Entry 9J1L (electron microscopy, 3.28 A resolution); this record covers chains 3 and O of the 15 polymer chains in the assembly.

# Chain 3
Name: FtbO
Organism: Listeria monocytogenes
UniProtKB: A0A3T2E047 (A0A3T2E047_LISMN); residue numbers follow UniProt; this construct covers 1-159
Amino-acid sequence (159 residues; numbered 1 to 159; the number before each row is that of its first residue):
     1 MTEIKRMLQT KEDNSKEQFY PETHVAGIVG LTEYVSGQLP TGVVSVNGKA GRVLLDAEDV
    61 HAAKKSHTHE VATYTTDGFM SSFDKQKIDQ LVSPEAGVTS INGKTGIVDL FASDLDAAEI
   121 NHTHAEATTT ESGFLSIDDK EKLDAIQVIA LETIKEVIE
Unresolved in the structure: 1, 147-159
Bound ions: Fe ion site 1: His67, His69 (shared with His67(O), His69(O) of chain O; 1 residue of chain o); Fe ion site 2: His122, His124 (shared with His122(O), His124(O) of chain O; 2 residues of chain o)
Reported in the primary citation:
  - Fe ion coordination: His67, His69, His122, His124

# Chain O
Name: FtbO
Organism: Listeria monocytogenes
UniProtKB: A0A3T2E047 (A0A3T2E047_LISMN); residue numbers follow UniProt; this construct covers 1-146
Amino-acid sequence (146 residues; each row starts with the number of its first residue):
     1 MTEIKRMLQT KEDNSKEQFY PETHVAGIVG LTEYVSGQLP TGVVSVNGKA GRVLLDAEDV
    61 HAAKKSHTHE VATYTTDGFM SSFDKQKIDQ LVSPEAGVTS INGKTGIVDL FASDLDAAEI
   121 NHTHAEATTT ESGFLSIDDK EKLDAI
Unresolved in the structure: 1
Bound ions: Fe ion site 1: His67, His69 (shared with His67(3), His69(3) of chain 3; 1 residue of chain o); Fe ion site 2: His122, His124 (shared with His122(3), His124(3) of chain 3; 2 residues of chain o)

# Interface between chain 3 and chain O
Contacting residue pairs (153; chain 3 residue first):
  Thr2(3) - Glu17(O)
  Thr2(3) - Gln18(O)  hydrogen bond (side chain-backbone)
  Glu3(3) - Phe19(O)
  Glu3(3) - Tyr20(O)  hydrogen bond (backbone-backbone)
  Ile4(3) - Tyr20(O)
  Lys5(3) - Gln9(O)
  Lys5(3) - Phe19(O)
  Lys5(3) - Tyr20(O)  hydrogen bond (backbone-backbone)
  Lys5(3) - Pro21(O)
  Lys5(3) - Glu22(O)  hydrogen bond (backbone-backbone)
  Arg6(3) - Glu22(O)
  Met7(3) - Met7(O)  hydrophobic
  Gln18(3) - Glu22(O)  hydrogen bond
  Tyr20(3) - Glu22(O)
  Tyr20(3) - Thr23(O)
  Tyr20(3) - His24(O)
  Pro21(3) - Glu22(O)
  Pro21(3) - Thr23(O)  hydrogen bond (backbone-side chain)
  Glu22(3) - Gly27(O)
  Glu22(3) - Val29(O)
  Thr23(3) - Thr23(O)
  Thr23(3) - Gly27(O)  hydrogen bond (backbone-backbone)
  Thr23(3) - Ile28(O)
  Thr23(3) - Val29(O)  hydrogen bond (backbone-backbone)
  His24(3) - Val29(O)
  Val25(3) - Ile28(O)  hydrophobic
  Val25(3) - Gly30(O)
  Val25(3) - Leu31(O)
  Ala26(3) - Ile4(O)
  Gly27(3) - Ile4(O)
  Ile28(3) - Ile28(O)  hydrophobic
  Val29(3) - Tyr20(O)
  Thr32(3) - Tyr34(O)
  Val35(3) - Tyr34(O)
  Val35(3) - Gln38(O)
  Pro40(3) - Pro40(O)
  Thr41(3) - Pro40(O)
  Val43(3) - Gly42(O)
  Val43(3) - Val43(O)  hydrogen bond (backbone-backbone)
  Val44(3) - Val43(O)
  Ser45(3) - Val43(O)
  Lys49(3) - Val43(O)
  Ala50(3) - Val43(O)  hydrophobic
  Gly51(3) - Val43(O)
  Gly51(3) - Val44(O)
  Gly51(3) - Ser45(O)
  Arg52(3) - Val44(O)
  Arg52(3) - Ser45(O)  hydrogen bond
  Arg52(3) - Gly48(O)
  Val53(3) - Ser45(O)  hydrogen bond (backbone-backbone)
  Val53(3) - Val46(O)
  Val53(3) - Asn47(O)  hydrogen bond (backbone-backbone)
  Leu54(3) - Asn47(O)
  Leu55(3) - Val46(O)  hydrophobic
  Leu55(3) - Asn47(O)  hydrogen bond (backbone-side chain)
  Leu55(3) - Leu55(O)  hydrophobic
  Leu55(3) - Asp59(O)
  Leu55(3) - Val60(O)
  Asp56(3) - Val60(O)
  Ala57(3) - Val60(O)  hydrogen bond (backbone-backbone)
  Ala57(3) - His61(O)
  Ala57(3) - Ala62(O)  hydrophobic
  Ala62(3) - Ala62(O)  hydrophobic
  Ala63(3) - Ala62(O)
  Ala63(3) - Ala63(O)  hydrogen bond (backbone-backbone)
  Lys64(3) - His61(O)
  Lys64(3) - Ala63(O)
  Lys65(3) - His61(O)  hydrogen bond (backbone-backbone)
  Lys65(3) - Ala63(O)
  His67(3) - Ala63(O)
  His67(3) - His67(O)  hydrogen bond
  His67(3) - His69(O)  hydrogen bond
  His69(3) - His69(O)
  Val71(3) - Asp77(O)
  Phe79(3) - His69(O)
  Phe79(3) - Asp77(O)
  Phe79(3) - Gly78(O)
  Phe79(3) - Phe79(O)  hydrophobic
  Met80(3) - Asp77(O)
  Met80(3) - Gly78(O)
  Met80(3) - Met80(O)  hydrophobic
  Ser81(3) - Asp77(O)
  Ser82(3) - Thr73(O)
  Ser82(3) - Tyr74(O)
  Lys85(3) - Val71(O)
  Lys85(3) - Ala72(O)
  Lys85(3) - Thr73(O)
  Lys85(3) - Asp84(O)  salt bridge
  Gln86(3) - Tyr74(O)  hydrogen bond (side chain-backbone)
  Ile88(3) - Asp84(O)
  Ile88(3) - Lys87(O)  hydrogen bond (backbone-side chain)
  Ile88(3) - Ile88(O)  hydrophobic
  Asp89(3) - Tyr74(O)  hydrogen bond
  Asp89(3) - Lys87(O)  hydrogen bond (backbone-side chain)
  Leu91(3) - Lys87(O)
  Leu91(3) - Leu91(O)  hydrophobic
  Ser93(3) - Leu91(O)
  Ser93(3) - Val92(O)
  Val98(3) - Gly97(O)
  Val98(3) - Val98(O)  hydrogen bond (backbone-backbone)
  Thr99(3) - Gly97(O)
  Ile101(3) - Val98(O)  hydrophobic
  Thr105(3) - Gly97(O)
  Gly106(3) - Gly97(O)  hydrogen bond (backbone-backbone)
  Gly106(3) - Val98(O)
  Gly106(3) - Thr99(O)  hydrogen bond (backbone-backbone)
  Gly106(3) - Ser100(O)
  Ile107(3) - Thr99(O)  hydrogen bond (backbone-side chain)
  Ile107(3) - Ser100(O)
  Val108(3) - Val98(O)  hydrophobic
  Val108(3) - Ser100(O)  hydrogen bond (backbone-backbone)
  Val108(3) - Ile101(O)
  Asp109(3) - Ser100(O)
  Asp109(3) - Ile101(O)
  Asp109(3) - Asn102(O)  hydrogen bond (side chain-backbone)
  Leu110(3) - Ile101(O)
  Leu110(3) - Asn102(O)
  Leu110(3) - Leu115(O)
  Phe111(3) - Leu115(O)
  Phe111(3) - Asp116(O)
  Ala112(3) - Leu115(O)
  Ala112(3) - Ala117(O)  hydrophobic
  Leu115(3) - Leu115(O)  hydrophobic
  Ala117(3) - Ala117(O)  hydrophobic
  Ala118(3) - Ala117(O)
  Ala118(3) - Ala118(O)  hydrogen bond (backbone-backbone)
  Glu119(3) - Asp116(O)
  Glu119(3) - Ala118(O)
  Ile120(3) - Asp116(O)  hydrogen bond (backbone-backbone)
  Ile120(3) - Ala117(O)
  Ile120(3) - Ala118(O)
  His122(3) - Ala118(O)
  His122(3) - His122(O)
  His122(3) - His124(O)  hydrogen bond (backbone-side chain)
  His124(3) - His124(O)  hydrogen bond
  Glu126(3) - Ser132(O)  hydrogen bond
  Phe134(3) - His124(O)
  Phe134(3) - Ser132(O)
  Phe134(3) - Gly133(O)
  Phe134(3) - Phe134(O)  hydrophobic
  Leu135(3) - Ala127(O)  hydrophobic
  Leu135(3) - Ser132(O)  hydrogen bond (backbone-side chain)
  Leu135(3) - Gly133(O)  hydrogen bond (backbone-backbone)
  Leu135(3) - Leu135(O)  hydrophobic
  Ile137(3) - Thr129(O)
  Ile137(3) - Thr130(O)
  Lys140(3) - Asp139(O)  salt bridge
  Leu143(3) - Asp139(O)
  Leu143(3) - Lys142(O)  hydrogen bond (backbone-side chain)
  Leu143(3) - Leu143(O)  hydrophobic
  Asp144(3) - Lys142(O)
  Ile146(3) - Lys142(O)  hydrogen bond (backbone-side chain)
  Ile146(3) - Ile146(O)  hydrophobic
Interface residues without a listed pair, chain 3 (87 interface residues in all): Leu31, Ser36, Gln38, Val46, Val60, Gln90, Glu95, Ser100, Lys104, Thr123, Ser136
Interface residues without a listed pair, chain O (78 interface residues in all): Val35, Thr75, Thr76, Ser81, Pro94, Gly103, Thr128, Glu131

# Summary
87 residues of chain 3 and 78 residues of chain O are in contact, with 37 hydrogen bonds and 2 salt bridges.
Polar contacts include Lys85(3)-Asp84(O), Lys140(3)-Asp139(O) and Thr2(3)-Gln18(O). The Fe ion site 1 is built
by His67(3), His69(3), His67(O) and His69(O). The paper reports Fe ion coordination by His67(3), His69(3) and
His122(3) among others.
Chain 3 is FtbO and chain O is FtbO, both from Listeria monocytogenes; the structure, Side fiber of monocin,
was determined by electron microscopy, deposited together with 9J1J and 9J1K.
